PDB entry 6IEH | X-ray diffraction, 2.89 A resolution | chains B and A

[Chain B]
Name: Exosome RNA helicase MTR4
Organism: Homo sapiens
Notes: EC 3.6.4.13
UniProtKB: P42285 (MTREX_HUMAN); residues 71-1042 here = UniProt positions 71-1042
Chain sequence (979 residues; each row starts with the number of its first residue):
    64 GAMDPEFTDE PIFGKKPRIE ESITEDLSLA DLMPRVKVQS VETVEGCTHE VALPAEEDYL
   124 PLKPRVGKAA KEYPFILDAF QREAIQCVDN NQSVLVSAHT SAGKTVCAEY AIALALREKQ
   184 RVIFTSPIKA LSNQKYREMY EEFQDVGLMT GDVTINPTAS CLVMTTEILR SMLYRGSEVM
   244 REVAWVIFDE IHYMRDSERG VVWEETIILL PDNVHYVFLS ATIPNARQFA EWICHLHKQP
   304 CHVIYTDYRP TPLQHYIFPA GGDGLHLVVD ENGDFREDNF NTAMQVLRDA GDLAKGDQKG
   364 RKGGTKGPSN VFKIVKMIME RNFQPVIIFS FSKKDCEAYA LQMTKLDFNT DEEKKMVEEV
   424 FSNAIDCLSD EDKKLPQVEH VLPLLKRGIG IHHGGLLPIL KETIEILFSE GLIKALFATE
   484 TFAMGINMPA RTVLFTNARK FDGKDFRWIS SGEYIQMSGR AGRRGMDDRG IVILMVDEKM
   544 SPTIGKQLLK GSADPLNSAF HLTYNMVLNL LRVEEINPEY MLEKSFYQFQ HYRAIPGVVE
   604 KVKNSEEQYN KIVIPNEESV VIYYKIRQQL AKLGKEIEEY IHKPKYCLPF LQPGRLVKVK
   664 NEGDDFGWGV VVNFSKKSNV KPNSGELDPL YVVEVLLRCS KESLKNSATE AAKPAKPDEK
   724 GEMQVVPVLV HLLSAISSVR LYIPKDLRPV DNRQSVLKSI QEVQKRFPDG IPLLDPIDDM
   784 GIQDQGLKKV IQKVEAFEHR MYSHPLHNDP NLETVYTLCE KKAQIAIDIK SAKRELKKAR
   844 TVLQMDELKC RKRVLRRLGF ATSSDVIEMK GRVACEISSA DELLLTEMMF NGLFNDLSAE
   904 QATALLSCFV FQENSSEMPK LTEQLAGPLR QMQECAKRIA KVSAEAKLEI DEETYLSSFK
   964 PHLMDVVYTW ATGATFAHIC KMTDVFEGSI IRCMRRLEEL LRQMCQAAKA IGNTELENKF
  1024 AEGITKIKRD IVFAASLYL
Not modelled in the structure: 64-97, 356-371
Sequence notes: expression tag (64-70)
Covalently attached groups: covalent link Asp667-Lys716
Residues lining bound ligands: ATP (adenosine-5'-triphosphate): Phe138, Ile139, Leu140, Asp141, Gln144, His162, Thr163, Ser164, Ala165, Gly166, Lys167, Thr168, Val169, Lys198, Asp252, Glu253, Leu282, Asn490, Arg527
Curated features (UniProtKB/Swiss-Prot):
  - motif: Asp252 to His255 (DEIH box)
  - binding site (ATP): Ile139, Ala161 to Thr168
  - modified residue: Lys78 (N6-acetyllysine)
  - cross-link (Glycyl lysine isopeptide (Lys-Gly)): Lys358 (interchain with G-Cter in SUMO2), Lys684 (interchain with G-Cter in SUMO2), Lys723 (interchain with G-Cter in SUMO2)
  - mutagenesis: Glu253 (E253Q: Abolishes RNA helicase activity), Arg658 (R658A: Decreased interaction with NRDE2), Glu697 (E697R: Decreased interaction with NRDE2), Arg743 (R743E: Decreased interaction with NRDE2. Impairs the binding of both NVL and NOP53), Phe989 to Glu990 (Loss of interaction with NRDE2)
What the authors report for this chain:
  - mutagenesis - F989A/E990K: increased binding to ZCCHC8

[Chain A]
Name: Protein NRDE2 homolog
Organism: Homo sapiens
UniProtKB: Q9H7Z3 (NRDE2_HUMAN); residue numbers follow UniProt; this construct covers 163-266
Chain sequence (105 residues; numbered 162 to 266; the number before each row is that of its first residue):
   162 SFRTDKKPDP ANWEYKSLYR GDIARYKRKG DSCLGINPKK QCISWEGTST EKKHSRKQVE
   222 RYFTKKSVGL MNIDGVAISS KTEPPSSEPI SFIPVKDLED AAPVT
Not modelled in the structure: 208-210, 235-240, 246-248, 259-266
Sequence notes: expression tag (162)
Curated features (UniProtKB/Swiss-Prot):
  - mutagenesis: Phe163 (F163A: Loss of interaction with MTREX associated with decreased RNAs stability; when associated with R-166; A-187 and E-189), Asp166 (D166R: Loss of interaction with MTREX associated with decreased RNAs stability; when associated with A-163; A-187 and E-189), Tyr187 (Y187A: Loss of interaction with MTREX associated with decreased RNAs stability; when associated with A-163; R-166 and E-189), Arg189 (R189E: Loss of interaction with MTREX associated with decreased RNAs stability; when associated with A-163; R-166 and A-187)

[How chain B and chain A interact]
Pairs across the interface (169):
  Gln317(B) - Glu249(A)
  Gln317(B) - Pro250(A)
  Tyr319(B) - Ile251(A)  hydrogen bond (side chain-backbone)
  Tyr319(B) - Ile254(A)
  Asp326(B) - Val256(A)  hydrogen bond (backbone-backbone)
  Gly327(B) - Phe253(A)
  Gly327(B) - Ile254(A)
  Leu328(B) - Ser252(A)
  Leu328(B) - Phe253(A)
  Leu328(B) - Ile254(A)  hydrogen bond (backbone-backbone)
  His329(B) - Ser252(A)
  Leu330(B) - Pro250(A)  hydrophobic
  Leu330(B) - Ile251(A)
  Leu330(B) - Ser252(A)  hydrogen bond (backbone-backbone)
  Glu334(B) - Pro250(A)
  Arg339(B) - Ser252(A)
  Asn342(B) - Ser252(A)  hydrogen bond
  Lys376(B) - Val256(A)
  Lys376(B) - Lys257(A)
  Lys376(B) - Asp258(A)  salt bridge
  Lys379(B) - Leu231(A)
  Met380(B) - Ile254(A)  hydrophobic
  Met380(B) - Pro255(A)
  Met380(B) - Val256(A)  hydrophobic
  Met382(B) - Leu231(A)  hydrophobic
  Met382(B) - Met232(A)
  Glu383(B) - Met232(A)
  Glu383(B) - Lys257(A)  salt bridge
  Arg384(B) - Pro255(A)  hydrogen bond (side chain-backbone)
  Asn385(B) - Lys242(A)  hydrogen bond (side chain-backbone)
  Asn385(B) - Thr243(A)  hydrogen bond (side chain-backbone)
  Phe386(B) - Pro245(A)
  Glu400(B) - Lys214(A)  salt bridge
  Glu400(B) - His215(A)
  Leu404(B) - Val220(A)  hydrophobic
  Leu404(B) - Phe224(A)  hydrophobic
  Thr407(B) - Phe224(A)
  Thr407(B) - Ser228(A)  hydrogen bond (backbone-side chain)
  Lys408(B) - Tyr223(A)
  Lys408(B) - Ser228(A)
  Lys408(B) - Val229(A)  hydrogen bond (backbone-backbone)
  Leu409(B) - Ser228(A)
  Leu409(B) - Val229(A)
  Leu409(B) - Leu231(A)  hydrophobic
  Asp410(B) - Lys227(A)  salt bridge
  Asp410(B) - Ser228(A)
  Asp410(B) - Val229(A)  hydrogen bond (backbone-backbone)
  Asp410(B) - Gly230(A)
  Asp410(B) - Leu231(A)
  Phe411(B) - Asn233(A)
  Pro439(B) - Ser216(A)
  Gln440(B) - His215(A)
  Gln440(B) - Ser216(A)  hydrogen bond
  Glu442(B) - Glu221(A)
  His443(B) - His215(A)
  His443(B) - Ser216(A)
  His443(B) - Glu221(A)
  His443(B) - Phe224(A)
  Val444(B) - His215(A)
  Pro446(B) - Phe224(A)  hydrophobic
  Leu447(B) - Phe224(A)  hydrophobic
  Arg450(B) - Phe224(A)
  Arg450(B) - Lys227(A)
  Arg450(B) - Ser228(A)  hydrogen bond
  Leu459(B) - Lys214(A)
  Lys477(B) - Asn233(A)  hydrogen bond
  Arg494(B) - Thr243(A)  hydrogen bond (side chain-backbone)
  Arg494(B) - Glu244(A)  salt bridge
  Asp531(B) - Glu244(A)
  Arg532(B) - Glu244(A)
  Arg532(B) - Pro245(A)  hydrogen bond (side chain-backbone)
  Arg532(B) - Glu249(A)  salt bridge
  Ile534(B) - Glu244(A)
  Pro647(B) - Trp174(A)
  Lys648(B) - Trp174(A)
  Leu651(B) - Asn173(A)  hydrogen bond (backbone-side chain)
  Leu651(B) - Trp174(A)  hydrophobic
  Pro652(B) - Pro169(A)
  Pro652(B) - Asp170(A)  hydrogen bond (backbone-backbone)
  Pro652(B) - Trp174(A)
  Phe653(B) - Lys167(A)
  Phe653(B) - Pro169(A)  hydrophobic
  Leu654(B) - Leu179(A)
  Gln655(B) - Asp170(A)
  Gln655(B) - Arg181(A)
  Pro656(B) - Leu179(A)
  Pro656(B) - Asp183(A)
  Arg658(B) - Asp166(A)  salt bridge
  Arg658(B) - Lys168(A)
  Asn664(B) - Leu195(A)
  Phe669(B) - Leu195(A)  hydrophobic
  Val675(B) - Tyr187(A)  hydrophobic
  Asn676(B) - Leu179(A)
  Asn676(B) - Ile184(A)
  Asn676(B) - Tyr187(A)  hydrogen bond
  Phe677(B) - Asn173(A)
  Phe677(B) - Ser178(A)
  Phe677(B) - Leu179(A)
  Ser678(B) - Trp206(A)
  Lys680(B) - Ile204(A)
  Lys680(B) - Ser205(A)
  Lys680(B) - Trp206(A)
  Ser681(B) - Cys203(A)
  Asn682(B) - Lys201(A)
  Asn682(B) - Gln202(A)
  Asn682(B) - Cys203(A)  hydrogen bond (side chain-backbone)
  Val683(B) - Cys203(A)  hydrogen bond (backbone-backbone)
  Lys684(B) - Lys201(A)
  Tyr694(B) - Trp174(A)
  Val695(B) - Cys194(A)  hydrophobic
  Val695(B) - Trp206(A)  hydrophobic
  Glu697(B) - Tyr187(A)  hydrogen bond
  Glu697(B) - Arg189(A)  salt bridge
  Ser706(B) - Lys190(A)  hydrogen bond (backbone-side chain)
  Asn709(B) - Lys190(A)  hydrogen bond (backbone-side chain)
  Ser710(B) - Lys190(A)
  Ser710(B) - Gly191(A)  hydrogen bond (backbone-backbone)
  Ala711(B) - Lys190(A)
  Thr712(B) - Lys190(A)  hydrogen bond (side chain-backbone)
  Thr712(B) - Gly191(A)
  Thr712(B) - Asp192(A)  hydrogen bond (side chain-backbone)
  Thr712(B) - Ser193(A)  hydrogen bond (side chain-backbone)
  Thr712(B) - Cys194(A)
  Thr712(B) - Leu195(A)
  Glu713(B) - Lys200(A)  salt bridge
  Ala715(B) - Lys190(A)
  Gln727(B) - Lys190(A)
  Val728(B) - Tyr187(A)  hydrophobic
  Val728(B) - Lys188(A)
  Val728(B) - Arg189(A)
  Val728(B) - Lys190(A)  hydrogen bond (backbone-backbone)
  Pro730(B) - Lys190(A)
  Pro730(B) - Ser193(A)
  Pro730(B) - Cys194(A)
  Pro730(B) - Leu195(A)  hydrogen bond (backbone-backbone)
  Pro730(B) - Trp206(A)  hydrophobic
  Val731(B) - Cys194(A)
  Val731(B) - Leu195(A)  hydrophobic
  Leu732(B) - Cys194(A)  hydrophobic
  Leu732(B) - Gly196(A)
  Leu732(B) - Ile197(A)
  Leu735(B) - Leu195(A)
  Leu735(B) - Gly196(A)
  Ser741(B) - Thr165(A)
  Ser741(B) - Asp166(A)  hydrogen bond (backbone-backbone)
  Ser741(B) - Lys167(A)
  Val742(B) - Phe163(A)  hydrophobic
  Val742(B) - Arg164(A)
  Arg743(B) - Phe163(A)
  Arg743(B) - Arg164(A)  hydrogen bond (backbone-backbone)
  Arg743(B) - Asp166(A)  salt bridge
  Arg743(B) - Arg181(A)
  Leu744(B) - Phe163(A)  hydrophobic
  Leu744(B) - Arg164(A)
  Tyr745(B) - Ser162(A)  hydrogen bond (backbone-backbone)
  Lys748(B) - Ala185(A)
  Lys748(B) - Arg186(A)  hydrogen bond (backbone-backbone)
  Asp749(B) - Arg186(A)
  Leu750(B) - Ala185(A)  hydrophobic
  Leu750(B) - Arg186(A)  hydrogen bond (backbone-backbone)
  Leu750(B) - Tyr187(A)  hydrophobic
  Arg751(B) - Arg186(A)
  Ser762(B) - Ser162(A)  hydrogen bond
  Val766(B) - Phe163(A)  hydrophobic
  Asp782(B) - Lys167(A)  salt bridge
  Asp954(B) - Lys201(A)  salt bridge
  Thr957(B) - Lys201(A)
  Phe989(B) - Lys214(A)
  Glu990(B) - Lys214(A)  salt bridge
Also at the interface, not in a pair above, chain B (107 interface residues in all): Phe321, Ile377, Gln387, Asn412, Thr413, Lys417, Ile454, Asp530, Lys679, Leu707, Ala714, Val729, His734, Pro747, Arg769, Phe770
Also at the interface, not in a pair above, chain A (66 interface residues in all): Lys177, Gly182
The authors on this interface:
  - interface residues, chain B: Arg658(B), Glu697(B), Arg743(B), Phe989(B), Glu990(B)
  - hot spots on chain B (mutagenesis) - F989A/E990K: decreased binding to Protein NRDE2 homolog (chain A)
  - interface residues, chain A: Phe163(A), Asp166(A), Tyr187(A), Arg189(A), Thr211(A)

[In short]
The interface between chain B and chain A involves 107 residues on one side and 66 on the other, with 36
hydrogen bonds and 13 salt bridges. Among the polar pairs are Lys376(B)-Asp258(A), Glu383(B)-Lys257(A) and
Glu400(B)-Lys214(A). The paper reports that F989A/E990K of chain B increase binding to ZCCHC8; interface
residues Arg658(B), Glu697(B) and Phe163(A) among others.
Chain B is Exosome RNA helicase MTR4 and chain A is Protein NRDE2 homolog, both from Homo sapiens; the
structure, Crystal structures of the hMTR4-NRDE2 complex, was determined by X-ray diffraction (same
publication as 6IEG).
